Entry 6N1Z (X-ray diffraction, 2.70 A resolution); this record covers chains B and C of the 3 polymer chains in the assembly.

# Chain B
Protein: Histone H2A
Source organism: Xenopus laevis
Notes: fragment: histone h2a
Reference sequence: Q6AZJ8 (Q6AZJ8_XENLA); residue numbers follow UniProt; this construct covers 1-130
Amino-acid sequence (130 residues; row label = number of the first residue in the row):
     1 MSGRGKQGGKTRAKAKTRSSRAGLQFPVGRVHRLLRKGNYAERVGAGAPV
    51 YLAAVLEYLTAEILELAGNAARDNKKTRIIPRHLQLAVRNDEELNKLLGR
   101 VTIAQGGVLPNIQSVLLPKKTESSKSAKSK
Disordered / not traced: 1-16, 103-130

# Chain C
Protein: Histone H2B 1.1
Source organism: Xenopus laevis
Notes: fragment: histone h2b 1.1
Reference sequence: P02281 (H2B11_XENLA); residues 2-123 here correspond to UniProt positions 5-126 (UniProt number = residue number + 3)
Amino-acid sequence (123 residues; each row starts with the number of its first residue):
     1 MAKSAPAPKKGSKKAVTKTQKKDGKKRRKTRKESYAIYVYKVLKQVHPDT
    51 GISSKAMSIMNSFVNDVFERIAGEASRLAHYNKRSTITSREIQTAVRLLL
   101 PGELAKHAVSEGTKAVTKYTSAK
Disordered / not traced: 1-25, 29-30, 83-84, 122-123
Differences from the reference sequence: initiating methionine (1); engineered mutation T30 (Ser33 in P02281)
Curated features (UniProtKB/Swiss-Prot):
  - modified residue: K3 (N6-acetyllysine), K10 (N6-acetyllysine), S12 (Phosphoserine), K13 (N6-acetyllysine), K18 (N6-acetyllysine)
  - glycosylation: S110 (O-linked (GlcNAc) serine)
  - cross-link: K118 (Glycyl lysine isopeptide (Lys-Gly) (interchain with G-Cter in ubiquitin))

# Chain B / chain C interface
Pairs across the interface (98; chain B residue first):
  R18(B) with Y119(C)
  R21(B) with K118(C); Y119(C), hydrogen bond (side chain-backbone)
  A22(B) with A115(C); Y119(C), hydrophobic
  Q25(B) with Y38(C); K41(C); Q45(C)
  F26(B) with Y38(C), hydrophobic; V42(C), hydrophobic
  P27(B) with Y38(C), hydrophobic
  R30(B) with E33(C), salt bridge; S34(C), hydrogen bond (side chain-backbone); Y38(C), hydrogen bond
  L34(B) with K32(C); E33(C); Y35(C); F68(C), hydrophobic
  Y40(B) with A72(C); S76(C), hydrogen bond (backbone-side chain)
  A41(B) with S85(C); I87(C), hydrophobic
  E42(B) with S85(C), hydrogen bond (backbone-side chain)
  R43(B) with T86(C); I87(C), hydrogen bond (backbone-backbone)
  V44(B) with I87(C)
  G45(B) with I87(C), hydrogen bond (backbone-backbone)
  A46(B) with Y119(C)
  G47(B) with S89(C); V116(C)
  A48(B) with T88(C); I92(C)
  V50(B) with A115(C); V116(C); Y119(C), hydrophobic
  Y51(B) with I92(C), hydrophobic; Q93(C), hydrogen bond; V109(C), hydrogen bond (side chain-backbone); G112(C); T113(C); V116(C), hydrophobic
  L52(B) with F68(C), hydrophobic; I71(C), hydrophobic; I92(C)
  A54(B) with E111(C); G112(C); A115(C), hydrophobic
  V55(B) with A108(C)
  L56(B) with V67(C), hydrophobic
  E57(B) with V42(C)
  Y58(B) with L104(C); H107(C); A108(C)
  L59(B) with V67(C), hydrophobic
  T60(B) with V42(C); M60(C); V64(C)
  A61(B) with V42(C), hydrophobic
  E62(B) with L104(C)
  I63(B) with M60(C), hydrophobic; F63(C), hydrophobic
  L64(B) with V39(C); L43(C); H47(C)
  E65(B) with H47(C), hydrogen bond (backbone-side chain)
  G68(B) with H47(C)
  N69(B) with H47(C), hydrogen bond
  R72(B) with H47(C)
  T77(B) with T50(C); G51(C), hydrogen bond (backbone-backbone)
  R78(B) with G51(C); S53(C)
  I79(B) with L43(C), hydrophobic; G51(C), hydrogen bond (backbone-backbone); I52(C); S53(C), hydrogen bond (backbone-backbone); A56(C)
  I80(B) with S53(C); A56(C)
  P81(B) with S53(C); K55(C); A56(C); I59(C), hydrophobic
  L84(B) with A56(C); I59(C), hydrophobic; M60(C), hydrophobic
  E93(B) with P101(C); G102(C); E103(C), hydrogen bond (side chain-backbone); L104(C), hydrogen bond (side chain-backbone)
  L94(B) with L104(C), hydrophobic
  K96(B) with P101(C)
  L98(B) with F63(C), hydrophobic
  R100(B) with R70(C); L98(C); L99(C), hydrogen bond (side chain-backbone)
  V101(B) with D66(C); R70(C)
Interface residues without a listed pair, chain B (53 interface residues in all): G23, L24, V31, L35, N39, L97
Interface residues without a listed pair, chain C (56 interface residues in all): V46, D49, E69, V96, L100

# In short
Chain B and chain C form an interface of 53 and 56 residues respectively; the contacts include 17 hydrogen
bonds and 1 salt bridge. Among the polar pairs are R30(B)-E33(C), R21(B)-Y119(C) and R30(B)-S34(C).
Chain B is Histone H2A and chain C is Histone H2B 1.1, both from Xenopus laevis; the structure, Importin-9
bound to H2A-H2B, was determined by X-ray diffraction.
